6PET - chains D and A; structure by X-ray diffraction, 2.20 A resolution.

# Chain D (and A)
Molecule: Estrogen receptor
Source organism: Homo sapiens
Notes: chain A of this document is another copy of the same molecule, construct and numbering; everything in this record applies to it too
Reference sequence: P03372 (ESR1_HUMAN); residue numbers follow UniProt; this construct covers 298-553
Amino-acid sequence (280 residues; each row starts with the number of its first residue):
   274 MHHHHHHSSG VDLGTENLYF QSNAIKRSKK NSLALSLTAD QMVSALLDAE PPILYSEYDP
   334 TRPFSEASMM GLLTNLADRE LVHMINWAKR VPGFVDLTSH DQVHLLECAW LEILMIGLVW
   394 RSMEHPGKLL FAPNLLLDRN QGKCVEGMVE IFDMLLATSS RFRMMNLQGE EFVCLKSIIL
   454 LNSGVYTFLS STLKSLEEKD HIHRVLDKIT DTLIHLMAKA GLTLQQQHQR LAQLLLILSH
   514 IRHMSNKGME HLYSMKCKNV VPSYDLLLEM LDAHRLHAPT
Not modelled in the structure: 274-305, 462-464, 547-553 (chain A: 274-305, 331-340, 461-464, 527-532, 546-553)
Construct notes: initiating methionine (274); expression tag (275-297); engineered mutation S372 (Leu in P03372), S536 (Leu in P03372)
Ligand contacts: G9J ((2S)-3-(3-hydroxyphenyl)-2-(4-iodophenyl)-4-methyl-2H-1-benzopyran-6-ol): M343, L346, T347, L349, A350, E353, W383, L384, L387, M388, L391, R394, F404, M421, I424, L428, G521, H524, L525

# Interface between chain D and chain A
Contacting residue pairs (45):
  R434(D) with H476(A), hydrogen bond
  I451(D) with L509(A), hydrophobic
  N455(D) with L509(A)
  Y459(D) with A430(A); R434(A); L509(A); I510(A); H513(A)
  H476(D) with R434(A)
  D480(D) with Q502(A); Q506(A), hydrogen bond
  T483(D) with H501(A); A505(A)
  D484(D) with Q498(A), hydrogen bond; Q502(A), hydrogen bond
  I487(D) with H501(A)
  L497(D) with L497(A), hydrophobic
  Q498(D) with D484(A), hydrogen bond
  H501(D) with T483(A); I487(A); H501(A), hydrogen bond; L504(A)
  Q502(D) with D480(A); D484(A), hydrogen bond
  L504(D) with H501(A)
  A505(D) with T483(A); L508(A), hydrophobic
  Q506(D) with D480(A), hydrogen bond
  L508(D) with A505(A), hydrophobic; L509(A), hydrophobic
  L509(D) with I451(A), hydrophobic; N455(A), hydrogen bond (backbone-side chain); L511(A), hydrophobic
  S512(D) with L511(A); R515(A), hydrogen bond
  H513(D) with N455(A), hydrogen bond (side chain-backbone); S456(A); V458(A); Y459(A)
  R515(D) with S512(A), hydrogen bond; H516(A)
  H516(D) with R515(A); N519(A), hydrogen bond
  N519(D) with H516(A), hydrogen bond; N519(A), hydrogen bond
Interface residues without a listed pair, chain D (27 interface residues in all): T460, L479, L511, K520
Interface residues without a listed pair, chain A (31 interface residues in all): M427, L479, K520

# In short
27 residues of chain D and 31 residues of chain A are in contact; the contacts include 15 hydrogen bonds.
Among the polar pairs are R434(D)-H476(A), D480(D)-Q506(A) and D484(D)-Q498(A). Bound to chain D: compound
G9J.
Chain D and chain A are both Estrogen receptor (Homo sapiens); the structure, Crystal structure of
8-hydroxychromene compound 30 bound to estrogen receptor alpha, was determined by X-ray diffraction, deposited
together with 6PFM.
